Entry 8TEW (electron microscopy, 3.02 A resolution); this record covers chains H and I of the 27 polymer chains in the assembly.

[Chain H (and I)]
Molecule: Major capsid protein
Source organism: Human herpesvirus 5 strain AD169
Notes: chain I of this document is another copy of the same molecule, construct and numbering; everything in this record applies to it too
UniProtKB: P16729 (MCP_HCMVA); residues 1-1370 here = UniProt positions 1-1370
Sequence (1370 residues; each row starts with the number of its first residue):
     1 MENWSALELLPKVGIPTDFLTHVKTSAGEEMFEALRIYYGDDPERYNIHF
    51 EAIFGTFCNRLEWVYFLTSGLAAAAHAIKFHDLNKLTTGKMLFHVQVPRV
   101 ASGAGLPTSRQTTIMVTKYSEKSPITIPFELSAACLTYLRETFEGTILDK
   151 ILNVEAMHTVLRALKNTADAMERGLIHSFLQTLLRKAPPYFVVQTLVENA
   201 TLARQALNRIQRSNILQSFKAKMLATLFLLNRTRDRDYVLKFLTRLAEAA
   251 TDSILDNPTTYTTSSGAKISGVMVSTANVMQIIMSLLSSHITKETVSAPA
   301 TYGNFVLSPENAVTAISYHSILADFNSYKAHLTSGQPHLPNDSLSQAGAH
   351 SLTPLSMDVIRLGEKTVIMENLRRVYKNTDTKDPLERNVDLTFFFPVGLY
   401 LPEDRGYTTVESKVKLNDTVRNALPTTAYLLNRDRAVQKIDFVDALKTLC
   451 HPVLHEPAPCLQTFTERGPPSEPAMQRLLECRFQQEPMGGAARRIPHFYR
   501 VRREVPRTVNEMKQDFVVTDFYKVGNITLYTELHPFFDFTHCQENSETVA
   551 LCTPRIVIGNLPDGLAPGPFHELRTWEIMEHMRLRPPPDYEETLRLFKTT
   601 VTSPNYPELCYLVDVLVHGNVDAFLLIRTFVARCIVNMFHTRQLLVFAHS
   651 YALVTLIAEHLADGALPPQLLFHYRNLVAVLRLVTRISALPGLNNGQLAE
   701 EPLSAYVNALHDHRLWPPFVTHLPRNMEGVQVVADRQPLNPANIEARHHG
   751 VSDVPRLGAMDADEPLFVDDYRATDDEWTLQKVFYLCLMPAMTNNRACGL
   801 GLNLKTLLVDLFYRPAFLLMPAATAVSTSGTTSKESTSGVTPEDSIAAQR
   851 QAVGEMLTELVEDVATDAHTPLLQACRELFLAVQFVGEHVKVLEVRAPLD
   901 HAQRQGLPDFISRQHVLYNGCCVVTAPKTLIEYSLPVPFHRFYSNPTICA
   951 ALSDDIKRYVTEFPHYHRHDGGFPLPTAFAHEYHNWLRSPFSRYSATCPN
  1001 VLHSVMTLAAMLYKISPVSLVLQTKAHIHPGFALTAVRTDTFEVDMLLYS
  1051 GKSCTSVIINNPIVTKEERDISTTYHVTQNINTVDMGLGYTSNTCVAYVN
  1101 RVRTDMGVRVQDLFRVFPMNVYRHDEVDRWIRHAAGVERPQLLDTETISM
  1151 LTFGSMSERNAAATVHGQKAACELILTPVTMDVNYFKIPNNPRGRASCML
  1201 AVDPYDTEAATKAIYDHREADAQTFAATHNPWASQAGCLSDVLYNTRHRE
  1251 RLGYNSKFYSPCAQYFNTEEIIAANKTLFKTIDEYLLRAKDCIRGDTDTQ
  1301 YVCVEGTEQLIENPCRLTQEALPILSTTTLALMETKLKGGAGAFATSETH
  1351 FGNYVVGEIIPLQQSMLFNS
Unresolved in the structure: 324-341, 825-841 (chain I: 825-844)
Disulfide bonds: C1292-C1303

[How chain H and chain I interact]
Residue-residue contacts (203; chain H residue first):
  N3(H) - I316(I)  hydrogen bond (side chain-backbone)
  N3(H) - S317(I)  hydrogen bond (side chain-backbone)
  N3(H) - H319(I)
  A6(H) - I316(I)
  A6(H) - S317(I)
  I48(H) - K85(I)
  H49(H) - K85(I)
  H49(H) - A315(I)
  H49(H) - H319(I)  hydrogen bond (backbone-side chain)
  F50(H) - D82(I)
  F50(H) - K85(I)
  F50(H) - L86(I)
  F50(H) - T87(I)  hydrogen bond (backbone-backbone)
  F50(H) - A315(I)  hydrophobic
  F50(H) - H319(I)
  F50(H) - I321(I)  hydrophobic
  E51(H) - T87(I)
  E51(H) - T88(I)
  E51(H) - K90(I)  salt bridge
  E51(H) - H319(I)  hydrogen bond (backbone-backbone)
  E51(H) - S320(I)
  E51(H) - I321(I)  hydrogen bond (backbone-backbone)
  A52(H) - L86(I)
  A52(H) - T88(I)  hydrogen bond (backbone-backbone)
  A52(H) - G89(I)
  A52(H) - K90(I)  hydrogen bond (backbone-backbone)
  A52(H) - I321(I)  hydrophobic
  I53(H) - K90(I)
  I53(H) - L92(I)  hydrophobic
  I53(H) - I321(I)  hydrogen bond (backbone-backbone)
  I53(H) - L322(I)
  I53(H) - A323(I)  hydrogen bond (backbone-backbone)
  F54(H) - G89(I)
  F54(H) - K90(I)  hydrogen bond (backbone-backbone)
  F54(H) - A323(I)  hydrophobic
  F54(H) - D342(I)
  F54(H) - S343(I)  hydrogen bond (backbone-side chain)
  F54(H) - L344(I)  hydrophobic
  G55(H) - M91(I)
  G55(H) - L92(I)  hydrogen bond (backbone-backbone)
  T56(H) - L92(I)
  T56(H) - Y328(I)  hydrogen bond
  F57(H) - M91(I)  hydrophobic
  F57(H) - L92(I)  hydrogen bond (backbone-backbone)
  F57(H) - F93(I)  hydrophobic
  F57(H) - H94(I)  hydrogen bond (backbone-backbone)
  F57(H) - I254(I)  hydrophobic
  F57(H) - D342(I)
  C58(H) - H94(I)
  N59(H) - H94(I)  hydrogen bond (backbone-backbone)
  N59(H) - Q96(I)  hydrogen bond (side chain-backbone)
  L61(H) - Q96(I)
  L61(H) - P98(I)
  P124(H) - G103(I)
  P124(H) - A104(I)
  I125(H) - S102(I)
  T126(H) - A101(I)
  T126(H) - S102(I)  hydrogen bond (backbone-backbone)
  I127(H) - R99(I)
  I127(H) - V100(I)
  I127(H) - S109(I)
  P128(H) - R99(I)  hydrogen bond (backbone-side chain)
  P128(H) - T108(I)
  F129(H) - R99(I)
  F129(H) - Q111(I)
  E130(H) - R110(I)  salt bridge
  E130(H) - Q111(I)  hydrogen bond (backbone-side chain)
  I151(H) - L332(I)  hydrophobic
  H158(H) - G335(I)  hydrogen bond (side chain-backbone)
  R162(H) - Q96(I)
  N166(H) - V97(I)
  N166(H) - R99(I)  hydrogen bond
  T167(H) - R99(I)
  A170(H) - R99(I)
  A170(H) - V100(I)
  A170(H) - A101(I)  hydrogen bond (backbone-backbone)
  M171(H) - A101(I)  hydrophobic
  R173(H) - P98(I)
  R173(H) - R99(I)
  R173(H) - V100(I)
  G174(H) - V100(I)
  G174(H) - A101(I)
  R373(H) - T201(I)
  K377(H) - P98(I)
  N378(H) - V97(I)
  N378(H) - P98(I)
  T379(H) - P98(I)
  T379(H) - R99(I)
  T379(H) - V100(I)
  T379(H) - R204(I)
  D380(H) - R204(I)
  T381(H) - V100(I)
  T381(H) - R204(I)
  K382(H) - R204(I)
  E386(H) - T201(I)  hydrogen bond
  K413(H) - T409(I)
  V414(H) - T408(I)
  K415(H) - Y407(I)
  K415(H) - T408(I)  hydrogen bond (backbone-backbone)
  K415(H) - E411(I)
  K415(H) - F1351(I)
  L416(H) - G406(I)
  L416(H) - Y407(I)  hydrophobic
  N417(H) - E403(I)  hydrogen bond (side chain-backbone)
  N417(H) - G406(I)  hydrogen bond (backbone-backbone)
  N417(H) - F1351(I)
  T419(H) - D404(I)  hydrogen bond (side chain-backbone)
  R421(H) - D404(I)  salt bridge
  R421(H) - R405(I)
  N422(H) - D404(I)
  N422(H) - R405(I)
  N422(H) - G406(I)
  T427(H) - R405(I)
  R433(H) - N214(I)  hydrogen bond
  R433(H) - Q217(I)
  D434(H) - Q217(I)
  K439(H) - T519(I)  hydrogen bond
  D441(H) - K523(I)  salt bridge
  V443(H) - D520(I)
  V443(H) - K523(I)
  D444(H) - K523(I)  salt bridge
  R583(H) - E572(I)  salt bridge
  R583(H) - Y994(I)
  R583(H) - T997(I)
  R583(H) - P999(I)
  A662(H) - N605(I)
  A662(H) - R642(I)
  D663(H) - R642(I)  hydrogen bond (backbone-side chain)
  P668(H) - T641(I)
  P668(H) - Q643(I)
  Q669(H) - Q643(I)
  F672(H) - T599(I)
  F672(H) - Q643(I)
  R675(H) - T599(I)  hydrogen bond (side chain-backbone)
  R675(H) - T602(I)
  R675(H) - S603(I)
  R675(H) - P604(I)
  R686(H) - R796(I)
  P691(H) - R968(I)  hydrogen bond (backbone-side chain)
  P691(H) - D970(I)
  G692(H) - D515(I)
  G692(H) - R993(I)  hydrogen bond (backbone-side chain)
  N694(H) - H965(I)
  N694(H) - R968(I)  hydrogen bond
  N695(H) - R507(I)
  N695(H) - E511(I)  hydrogen bond
  N695(H) - H965(I)
  N695(H) - R968(I)
  G696(H) - H965(I)
  Q697(H) - E504(I)
  Q697(H) - F963(I)
  Q697(H) - H965(I)
  P702(H) - P964(I)  hydrophobic
  R725(H) - T961(I)  hydrogen bond
  H1027(H) - V517(I)
  H1027(H) - T519(I)
  H1027(H) - D520(I)  salt bridge
  E1043(H) - L202(I)
  R1101(H) - E198(I)
  R1101(H) - N199(I)  hydrogen bond
  R1101(H) - L202(I)
  R1101(H) - N214(I)
  V1102(H) - N214(I)
  R1103(H) - I210(I)
  R1109(H) - F1225(I)
  H1133(H) - A474(I)
  H1133(H) - R477(I)  hydrogen bond
  E1138(H) - P473(I)
  N1160(H) - R209(I)
  A1161(H) - R209(I)  hydrogen bond (backbone-side chain)
  A1161(H) - E1219(I)
  A1162(H) - R209(I)
  A1162(H) - V1202(I)
  A1162(H) - A1209(I)
  A1162(H) - A1213(I)  hydrophobic
  A1162(H) - E1219(I)  hydrogen bond (backbone-side chain)
  A1163(H) - R209(I)
  A1163(H) - A1201(I)  hydrophobic
  A1163(H) - V1202(I)  hydrophobic
  T1164(H) - R209(I)  hydrogen bond
  T1164(H) - S213(I)
  T1164(H) - A1201(I)
  V1165(H) - A1222(I)  hydrophobic
  V1165(H) - Q1223(I)
  H1166(H) - Q1223(I)
  G1167(H) - I210(I)
  G1167(H) - S213(I)
  Q1168(H) - I210(I)
  G1295(H) - I210(I)
  D1296(H) - N208(I)
  D1298(H) - R209(I)  salt bridge
  G1306(H) - L106(I)
  L1330(H) - Y407(I)
  L1330(H) - N1184(I)
  A1331(H) - Y407(I)  hydrophobic
  E1334(H) - Y407(I)
  E1334(H) - T409(I)  hydrogen bond
  E1334(H) - K1187(I)  salt bridge
  E1334(H) - E1348(I)
  E1334(H) - T1349(I)  hydrogen bond (side chain-backbone)
  T1335(H) - T409(I)
  K1338(H) - T409(I)
  K1338(H) - E1348(I)  salt bridge
Also at the interface, not in a pair above, chain H (113 interface residues in all): L9, L10, I147, H177, T426, Y429, N432, A436, V437, M582, L671, L693, K1025, N1100, D1105, Q1141, T1297
Also at the interface, not in a pair above, chain I (120 interface residues in all): F80, V95, L216, L307, T333, P337, L339, V410, E472, I527, H640, G972, C998, I1058, I1188, K1212, S1347

[Overview]
Chain H and chain I form an interface of 113 and 120 residues respectively; the contacts include 45 hydrogen
bonds and 10 salt bridges. Polar pairs include E51(H)-K90(I), E130(H)-R110(I) and R421(H)-D404(I).
Chain H and chain I are both Major capsid protein (Human herpesvirus 5 strain AD169); the structure, Human
cytomegalovirus penton vertex, CVSC-bound configuration, was determined by electron microscopy together with
8TEP, 8TES, 8TET and 8TEU from the same study.
